Entry 3S6G (X-ray diffraction, 2.67 A resolution); this record covers chains A and X of the 4 polymer chains in the assembly.

# Chain A (and X)
Name: N-acetylglutamate kinase / N-acetylglutamate synthase
Source organism: Maricaulis maris
Notes: EC 2.3.1.1, 2.7.2.8; chain X of this document is another copy of the same molecule, construct and numbering; everything in this record applies to it too
UniProt: Q0ASS9 (Q0ASS9_MARMM); residues 1-440 here = UniProt positions 1-440
Sequence (460 residues; each row starts with the number of its first residue; numbers below 1 keep their minus sign (Mse-19 is residue -19)):
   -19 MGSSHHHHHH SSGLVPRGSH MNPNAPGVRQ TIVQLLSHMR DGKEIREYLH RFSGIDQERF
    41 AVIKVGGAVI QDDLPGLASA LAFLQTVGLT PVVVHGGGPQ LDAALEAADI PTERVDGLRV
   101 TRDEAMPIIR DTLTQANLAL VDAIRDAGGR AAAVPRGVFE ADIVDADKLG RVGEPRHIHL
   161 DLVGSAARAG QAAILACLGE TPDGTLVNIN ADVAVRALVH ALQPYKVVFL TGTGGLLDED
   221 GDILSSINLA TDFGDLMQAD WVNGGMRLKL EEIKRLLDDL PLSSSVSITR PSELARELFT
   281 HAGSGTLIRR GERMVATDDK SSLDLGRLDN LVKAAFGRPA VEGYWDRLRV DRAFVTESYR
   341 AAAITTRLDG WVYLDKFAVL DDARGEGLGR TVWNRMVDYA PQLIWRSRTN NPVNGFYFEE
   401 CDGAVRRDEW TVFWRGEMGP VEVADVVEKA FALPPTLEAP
Disordered / not traced: -19 to 4 (chain X: -19 to 4, 440)
Construct notes: expression tag (-19 to 0); engineered mutation Mse106 (Ile in Q0ASS9), Mse294 (Ile in Q0ASS9), Mse376 (Leu in Q0ASS9)
Modified positions: Mse-19, Mse1 (selenomethionine); Mse19, Mse106, Mse237, Mse246, Mse294, Mse376, Mse418 (selenomethionine; parent Met)
Small-molecule neighbours: malonate ion (MLI): Thr389, Arg406, Arg407, Asp408
What the authors report for this chain:
  - self-association interface (contacts with another copy of this molecule); pairs are residue here / residue on that copy: His18-Ser59 (hydrogen bond), Mse19-Arg276 (hydrogen bond), Arg20-Asp21 (salt bridge), Arg168-Asp122 (salt bridge), Phe398-Arg406 (cation-pi contact), Ile12, Leu15, Leu16, Mse19, Phe63
  - binding site for coenzyme A: Asp402, Arg406, Arg407, Trp414, Glu417, Asp425, Glu428
  - catalytic residues: Ser387, Tyr397 (proposed by the authors, not directly observed)
  - catalytic residues: Asn391 (by similarity / conservation)
  - binding site for sulfate ion: Lys44, Gly47, Gly77 (by similarity / conservation)
  - allosteric site: Tyr28, Glu277 to Leu287 (proposed by the authors, not directly observed)

# Chain A / chain X interface
Residue-residue contacts - 49 pairs, chain A then chain X:
  Gln10(A) with Asp126(X); Ala127(X); Gly128(X)
  Gln14(A) with Ser59(X); Ala127(X)
  Leu15(A) with Ile12(X), hydrophobic; Phe63(X)
  His18(A) with Ser59(X), hydrogen bond; Ala60(X); Ala275(X)
  Mse19(A) with Mse19(X), hydrophobic; Ile25(X), hydrophobic; Arg276(X), hydrogen bond (backbone-side chain)
  Arg20(A) with Arg20(X); Asp21(X), salt bridge
  Asp21(A) with Arg20(X), salt bridge
  Ser59(A) with Gln14(X), hydrogen bond; His18(X), hydrogen bond
  Phe63(A) with Leu15(X), hydrophobic; His18(X); Mse19(X)
  Ala127(A) with Gln14(X)
  Ala275(A) with His18(X)
  Arg276(A) with Mse19(X), hydrogen bond (side chain-backbone); Arg20(X)
  Thr280(A) with Arg20(X)
  Phe398(A) with Phe398(X), hydrophobic; Arg406(X); Phe413(X), hydrophobic
  Glu399(A) with Arg406(X), salt bridge
  Cys401(A) with Arg406(X)
  Asp402(A) with Val405(X); Arg406(X), hydrogen bond (backbone-backbone)
  Gly403(A) with Ala404(X)
  Ala404(A) with Phe398(X), hydrophobic; Gly403(X); Ala404(X), hydrogen bond (backbone-backbone)
  Val405(A) with Asp402(X); Pro420(X), hydrophobic
  Arg406(A) with Phe398(X), hydrogen bond (side chain-backbone); Glu399(X); Cys401(X); Asp402(X), hydrogen bond (backbone-backbone); Glu417(X)
  Arg407(A) with Glu417(X), salt bridge
  Phe413(A) with Phe398(X), hydrophobic
  Pro420(A) with Val421(X); Ala424(X), hydrophobic
  Ala424(A) with Val421(X), hydrophobic
Also at the interface, not in a pair above, chain A (36 interface residues in all): Thr11, Ile12, Leu16, Ser17, Gly22, Ile25, Ala60, Asn394, Thr411, Trp414, Val421
Also at the interface, not in a pair above, chain X (32 interface residues in all): Thr66, Asn394, Thr411

# In short
Chain A and chain X form an interface of 36 and 32 residues respectively; the contacts include 9 hydrogen
bonds and 4 salt bridges. Polar pairs include Arg20(A)-Asp21(X), Glu399(A)-Arg406(X) and Arg407(A)-Glu417(X).
The paper reports catalytic residues Ser387(A), Tyr397(A) and Asn391(A); a binding site for coenzyme A at
Asp402(A), Arg406(A) and Arg407(A) among others.
Both chains are N-acetylglutamate kinase / N-acetylglutamate synthase (Maricaulis maris). Entry 3S6G (Crystal
structures of Seleno-substituted mutant mmNAGS in space group P212121) was determined by X-ray diffraction
(same publication as 3S6H, 3S6K and 3S7Y).
